5ABJ - chains C and D of the 4 polymer chains in the assembly; structure by X-ray diffraction, 2.75 A resolution.

[Chain C]
Protein: VP3
From: Coxsackievirus A16
Reference sequence: I3W9E1 (I3W9E1_9ENTO); residues 1-242 here correspond to UniProt positions 324-565 (UniProt number = residue number + 323)
Amino-acid sequence (242 residues; row label = number of the first residue in the row):
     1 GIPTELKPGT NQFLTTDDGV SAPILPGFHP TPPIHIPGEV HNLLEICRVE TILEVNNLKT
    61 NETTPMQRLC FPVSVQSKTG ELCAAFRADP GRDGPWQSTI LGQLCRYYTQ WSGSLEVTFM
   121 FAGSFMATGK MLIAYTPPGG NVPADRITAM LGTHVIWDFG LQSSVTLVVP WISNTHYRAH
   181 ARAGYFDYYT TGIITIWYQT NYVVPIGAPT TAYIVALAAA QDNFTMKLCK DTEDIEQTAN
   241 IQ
Metal / ion sites: Na+ near Pro-8 (its only coordinating residue here)
From the paper describing this entry:
  - binding site for the ligand YM2: Ile-24

[Chain D]
Protein: VP4
From: Coxsackievirus A16
Reference sequence: I3W9E1 (I3W9E1_9ENTO); residues 1-69 here = UniProt positions 1-69
Amino-acid sequence (69 residues; row label = number of the first residue in the row):
     1 MGSQVSTQRS GSHENSNSAS EGSTINYTTI NYYKDAYAAS AGRQDMSQDP KKFTDPVMDV
    61 IHEMAPPLK
Disordered / not traced: 1-12, 21-26

[Chain C / chain D interface]
Pairs across the interface (39; chain C residue first):
  Asp-18(C) / Ser-40(D)
  Asp-18(C) / Ala-41(D)  hydrogen bond (side chain-backbone)
  Asp-18(C) / Gly-42(D)  hydrogen bond (side chain-backbone)
  Gly-19(C) / Ser-40(D)
  Val-20(C) / Ile-30(D)
  Val-20(C) / Tyr-32(D)  hydrophobic
  Val-20(C) / Tyr-33(D)  hydrophobic
  Val-20(C) / Ala-38(D)
  Ser-21(C) / Tyr-33(D)
  Ser-21(C) / Ala-38(D)
  Ala-22(C) / Tyr-33(D)
  Pro-23(C) / Tyr-33(D)
  Pro-23(C) / Asp-35(D)
  Pro-23(C) / Tyr-37(D)
  Pro-23(C) / Ala-38(D)
  Ile-24(C) / Tyr-37(D)
  Leu-25(C) / Tyr-37(D)  hydrogen bond (backbone-side chain)
  Pro-26(C) / Lys-34(D)
  Pro-26(C) / Asp-35(D)
  Gly-27(C) / Asp-35(D)  hydrogen bond (backbone-side chain)
  Phe-28(C) / Asn-17(D)  hydrogen bond (backbone-side chain)
  Pro-30(C) / Asn-17(D)
  Gly-38(C) / Phe-53(D)
  Glu-39(C) / Lys-52(D)  hydrogen bond (backbone-side chain)
  Glu-39(C) / Phe-53(D)
  Val-40(C) / Phe-53(D)  hydrophobic
  His-41(C) / Ser-47(D)
  Asn-42(C) / Gln-48(D)
  Leu-44(C) / Gln-48(D)
  Glu-45(C) / Gln-48(D)
  Glu-45(C) / Asp-49(D)  hydrogen bond (side chain-backbone)
  Arg-48(C) / Gln-48(D)  hydrogen bond
  Arg-48(C) / Pro-50(D)
  Arg-48(C) / Thr-54(D)
  Val-49(C) / Phe-53(D)  hydrophobic
  Val-49(C) / Thr-54(D)
  Gln-162(C) / Pro-66(D)
  Gln-162(C) / Pro-67(D)
  Gln-162(C) / Leu-68(D)  hydrogen bond (side chain-backbone)
Interface residues without a listed pair, chain C (23 interface residues in all): His-29
Interface residues without a listed pair, chain D (25 interface residues in all): Asn-15, Ser-16, Ser-18, Asn-31

[Summary]
Chain C and chain D form an interface of 23 and 25 residues respectively; the contacts include 9 hydrogen
bonds. Among the polar pairs are Asp-18(C)/Ala-41(D), Asp-18(C)/Gly-42(D) and Leu-25(C)/Tyr-37(D). From the
paper: a binding site for the ligand YM2 at Ile-24(C).
Here chain C is VP3 and chain D is VP4, both from Coxsackievirus A16. Entry 5ABJ (Structure of Coxsackievirus
A16 in complex with GPP3) was determined by X-ray diffraction.
